PDB entry 6NDY | electron microscopy, 3.60 A resolution | chains A and G of the 6 polymer chains in the assembly

== Chain A ==
Protein: Vacuolar protein sorting-associated protein 4
From: Saccharomyces cerevisiae
UniProt: P52917 (VPS4_YEAST); numbering as in UniProt (aligned over 101-437)
Amino-acid sequence (337 residues; numbered 101 to 437; the number before each row is that of its first residue):
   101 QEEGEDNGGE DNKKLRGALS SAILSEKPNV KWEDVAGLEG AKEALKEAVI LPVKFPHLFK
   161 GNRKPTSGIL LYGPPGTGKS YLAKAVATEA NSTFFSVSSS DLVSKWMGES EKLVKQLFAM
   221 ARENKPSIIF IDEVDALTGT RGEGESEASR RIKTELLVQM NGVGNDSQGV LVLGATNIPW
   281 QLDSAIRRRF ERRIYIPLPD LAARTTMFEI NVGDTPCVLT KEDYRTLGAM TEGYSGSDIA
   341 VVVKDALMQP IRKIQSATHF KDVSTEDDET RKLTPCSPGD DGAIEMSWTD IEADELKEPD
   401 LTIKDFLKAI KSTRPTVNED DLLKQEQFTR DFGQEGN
Not modelled in the structure: 101-115, 365-368, 434-437
Swiss-Prot annotation at these positions:
  - binding site (ATP): Gly173 to Ser180
  - mutagenesis: Lys179 (K179A: No ATP hydrolysis. Missorting of vacuolar proteins), Gln216 (Q216A: Abolishes oligomerization), Glu233 (E233Q: Defective in ATP hydrolysis. Missorting of vacuolar proteins)
Metal / ion sites: Mg2+: Ser180 (together with ADP)
Ligand contacts: ADP / beryllium trifluoride: Asp134, Val135, Ala136, Leu138, Pro174, Pro175, Gly176, Thr177, Gly178, Lys179, Ser180, Tyr181, Glu233, Asn277, Met307, Gly336, Ser337, Ala340
What the authors report for this chain:
  - binding site for Designed Cyclic Peptide (chain G): Trp206, Met207

== Chain G ==
Protein: Designed Cyclic Peptide
Amino-acid sequence (30 residues; numbered 1 to 31; 1 number in that range is skipped by the numbering (no residue carries it; nothing is unmodelled there); the number before each row is that of its first residue; X marks 8 residues of unknown identity (built as UNK)):
     1 GGDEIVNKVL GG
    14 SSGGXXXXXX XXGGKGCK
Not modelled in the structure: 14-17, 26-31

== Chain A / chain G interface ==
Pairs across the interface (10; chain A residue first):
  Lys205(A) - Asp3(G)
  Lys205(A) - Glu4(G)  hydrogen bond (backbone-backbone)
  Trp206(A) - Gly1(G)
  Trp206(A) - Gly2(G)
  Trp206(A) - Asp3(G)
  Trp206(A) - Glu4(G)
  Met207(A) - Gly1(G)
  Met207(A) - Gly2(G)
  Glu245(A) - Glu4(G)
  Glu247(A) - Glu4(G)
Other interface residues (no listed pair), chain A (7 interface residues in all): Glu243, Gly244
Other interface residues (no listed pair), chain G (5 interface residues in all): Val6

== In short ==
7 residues of chain A and 5 residues of chain G are in contact; the contacts include 1 hydrogen bond. The
hydrogen-bonded pair Lys205(A)-Glu4(G) is a backbone contact. Bound to chain A: ADP / beryllium trifluoride.
From the paper: a binding site for Designed Cyclic Peptide (chain G) at Trp206(A) and Met207(A).
Chain A is Vacuolar protein sorting-associated protein 4 (Saccharomyces cerevisiae) and chain G is Designed
Cyclic Peptide; the structure, Vps4 with Cyclic Peptide Bound in the Central Pore, was determined by electron
microscopy (same publication as 6OO2).
